PDB entry 9JN3 | X-ray diffraction, 2.40 A resolution | chain A

== Chain A ==
Name: GalNAc(5)-diNAcBac-PP-undecaprenol beta-1,3-glucosyltransferase
Source organism: Streptomyces sp. AVP053U2
Notes: EC 2.4.1.293
Reference sequence: A0A1D2IE05 (A0A1D2IE05_9ACTN); numbering as in UniProt (aligned over 1-306)
Chain sequence (306 residues; each row starts with the number of its first residue):
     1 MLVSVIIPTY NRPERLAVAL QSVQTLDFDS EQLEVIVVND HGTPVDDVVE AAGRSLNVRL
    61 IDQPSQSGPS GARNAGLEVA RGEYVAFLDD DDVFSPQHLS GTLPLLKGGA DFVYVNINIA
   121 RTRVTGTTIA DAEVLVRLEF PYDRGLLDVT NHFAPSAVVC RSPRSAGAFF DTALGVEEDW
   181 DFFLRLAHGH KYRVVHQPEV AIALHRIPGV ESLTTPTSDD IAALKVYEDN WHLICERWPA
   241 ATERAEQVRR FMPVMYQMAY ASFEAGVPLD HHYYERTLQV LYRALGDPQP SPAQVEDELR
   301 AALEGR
Disordered / not traced: 207-215, 305-306
Bound ions: Mg2+: Asp91 (together with uridine-5'-diphosphate-glucose)
Ligand contacts:
  - 9-beta-D-arabinofuranosyl-adenine (RAB; 2-(6-amino-purin-9-yl)-5-hydroxymethyl-tetrahydro-furan-3,4-diol): Thr150, Glu177, Arg206, Leu224, Tyr227, Trp231, Tyr256, Tyr273, Tyr274, Glu275
  - uridine-5'-diphosphate-glucose (UPG): Pro8, Thr9, Tyr10, Arg12, Asp40, Gln66, Gly68, Pro69, Ala72, Arg73, Asp89, Asp90, Asp91, Pro155, Val176, Glu177, Glu178, Asp179, Arg206, Tyr227

== Summary ==
Chain A binds uridine-5'-diphosphate-glucose and 9-beta-D-arabinofuranosyl-adenine.
Chain A is GalNAc(5)-diNAcBac-PP-undecaprenol beta-1,3-glucosyltransferase (Streptomyces sp. AVP053U2); the
structure, Crystal structure of AvpGT in complex with Ara-A, was determined by X-ray diffraction (same
publication as 9JMA).
